Entry 6FB6 (X-ray diffraction, 2.60 A resolution); this record covers chains A and F of the 6 polymer chains in the assembly.

# Chain A
Protein: I-CreI monomer A
Organism: Chlamydomonas reinhardtii
Amino-acid sequence (153 residues; numbered 2 to 154; the number before each row is that of its first residue):
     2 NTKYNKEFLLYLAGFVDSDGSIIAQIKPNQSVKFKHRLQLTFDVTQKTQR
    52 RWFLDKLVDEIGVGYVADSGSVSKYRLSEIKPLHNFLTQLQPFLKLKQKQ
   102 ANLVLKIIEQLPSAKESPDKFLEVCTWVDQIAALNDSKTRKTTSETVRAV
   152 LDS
Ion coordination: Mn2+ site 1: Ser19 (shared with 1 residue of chain B; 1 residue of chain E; DG614(F) of chain F); Mn2+ site 2: Asp20 (shared with 1 residue of chain B; 1 residue of chain D; 1 residue of chain G)

# Chain F
Molecule: 14-nt DNA strand
Sequence (14 nucleotides; numbered 601 to 614; the number before each row is that of its first residue):
   601 TCTGACTCCTGTGG
Ion coordination: Mn2+ site 1: DG614 (shared with Ser19(A) of chain A; 1 residue of chain B; 1 residue of chain E)

# How chain A and chain F interact
Residue-residue contacts (22):
  Ser32(A) - DT601(F)  phosphate contact
  Ser32(A) - DC602(F)  base contact
  Val33(A) - DC602(F)  phosphate contact
  Lys34(A) - DC602(F)  hydrogen bond to the phosphate
  Arg38(A) - DT603(F)  base contact
  Arg38(A) - DG604(F)  hydrogen bond to the base
  Gln40(A) - DA605(F)  base contact
  Tyr66(A) - DA605(F)  phosphate contact
  Tyr66(A) - DC606(F)  base contact
  Ala68(A) - DT607(F)  phosphate contact
  Ser70(A) - DC608(F)  base contact
  Arg77(A) - DT607(F)  hydrogen bond to the base
  Arg77(A) - DC608(F)  base contact
  Ser79(A) - DG604(F)  phosphate contact
  Ser79(A) - DA605(F)  phosphate contact
  Glu80(A) - DG604(F)  phosphate contact
  Glu80(A) - DA605(F)  phosphate contact
  Ile81(A) - DG604(F)  hydrogen bond to the phosphate
  Lys116(A) - DC602(F)  sugar contact
  Lys139(A) - DT612(F)  phosphate contact
  Lys139(A) - DG613(F)  phosphate contact
  Thr140(A) - DT610(F)  base contact
Interface residues without a listed pair, chain A (20 interface residues in all): Ser19, Lys28, Asn30, Asp69, Asp137
Interface residues without a listed pair, chain F (13 interface residues in all): DG611, DG614

# Summary
20 residues of chain A and 13 residues of chain F are in contact, with 4 hydrogen bonds. Polar pairs include
Arg38(A)-DG604(F), Arg77(A)-DT607(F) and Lys34(A)-DC602(F). Ser19(A) and DG614(F) coordinate Mn2+ site 1.
Chain A is I-CreI monomer A (Chlamydomonas reinhardtii) and chain F is a 14-nt DNA strand; the structure,
Crystal Structure of a Tailored I-CreI Homing Endonuclease Protein (3115 variant) in complex with an altered
..., was determined by X-ray diffraction, deposited together with 6FB0, 6FB1, 6FB2, 6FB5, 6FB7, 6FB8 and 6FB9.
